9BIO - chains G and S of the 18 polymer chains in the assembly; structure by electron microscopy, 2.83 A resolution.

== Chain G ==
Protein: Envelope glycoprotein gp160
Source organism: Human immunodeficiency virus 1
UniProt: I6NF57 (I6NF57_9HIV1); the construct lacks a stretch of the UniProt sequence and is renumbered around it, so the offset changes along the chain: 33-136 = UniProt 32-135; 137-188 = UniProt 137-188; 190-309 = UniProt 189-308; 312-321 = UniProt 309-318; 4 more segments
Amino-acid sequence (478 residues; row label = number of the first residue in the row; note: 10 numbers in that range are skipped by the numbering (no residue carries them; nothing is unmodelled there); a row labelled like 459A-459B holds insertion residues (459A, then the next letters in order)):
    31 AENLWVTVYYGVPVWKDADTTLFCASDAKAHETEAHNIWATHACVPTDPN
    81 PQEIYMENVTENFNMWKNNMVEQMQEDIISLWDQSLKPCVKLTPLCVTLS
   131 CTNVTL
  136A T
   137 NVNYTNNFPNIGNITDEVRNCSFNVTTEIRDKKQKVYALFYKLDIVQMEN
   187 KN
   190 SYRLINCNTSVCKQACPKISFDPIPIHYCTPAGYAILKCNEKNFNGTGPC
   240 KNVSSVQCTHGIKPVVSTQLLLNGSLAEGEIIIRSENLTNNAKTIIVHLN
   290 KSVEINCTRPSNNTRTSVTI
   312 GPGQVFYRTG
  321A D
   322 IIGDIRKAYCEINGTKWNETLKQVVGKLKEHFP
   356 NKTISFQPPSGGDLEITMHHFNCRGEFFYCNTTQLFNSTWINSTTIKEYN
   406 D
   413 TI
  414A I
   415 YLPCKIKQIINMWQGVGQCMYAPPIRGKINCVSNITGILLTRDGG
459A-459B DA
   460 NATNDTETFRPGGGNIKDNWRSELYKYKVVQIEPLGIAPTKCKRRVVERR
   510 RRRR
Unresolved in the structure: 507-513
Construct notes: expression tag (31-32, 508-513); conflict Pro124 (His123 in I6NF57), Leu179 (Thr in I6NF57), Cys201 (Ile200 in I6NF57), Thr358 (Lys355 in I6NF57), Thr400 (Gly397 in I6NF57), Cys433 (Ala425 in I6NF57), Cys501 (Ala495 in I6NF57)
Cystine bridges: Cys54-Cys74, Cys119-Cys205, Cys126-Cys196, Cys131-Cys157, Cys201-Cys433, Cys218-Cys247, Cys228-Cys239, Cys296-Cys331, Cys378-Cys445, Cys385-Cys418
Glycans and other covalent adducts: glycan linked to Asn88, Asn197, Asn262, Asn276; N-acetylglucosamine (NAG) linked to Asn133, Asn149, Asn156, Asn160, Asn234, Asn241, Asn289, Asn295, Asn301, Asn334, Asn339, Asn356, Asn386, Asn392, Asn405, Asn448

== Chain S ==
Protein: 3BNC117 heavy chain
Source organism: Homo sapiens
Amino-acid sequence (226 residues; row label = number of the first residue in the row; a row labelled like 71A-71D holds insertion residues (71A, then the next letters in order)):
     1 QVQLLQSGAAVTKPGASVRVSCEASGYNIRDYFIHWWRQAPGQGLQWVGW
    51 IN
   52A P
    53 KTGQPNNPRQFQGRVSLTR
71A-71D HASW
    72 DFDTYSFYMDL
82A-82C KAL
    83 RSDDTAVYFCARQRSDYW
100A-100B DF
   101 DVWGSGTQVTVSSASTKGPSVFPLAPSSKSTSGGTAALGCLVKDYFPEPV
   151 TVSWNSGALTSGVHTFPAVLQSSGLYSLSSVVTVPSSSLGTQTYICNVNH
   201 KPSNTKVDKKVEPKSC
Unresolved in the structure: 112-216
Cystine bridges: Cys22-Cys92

== How chain G and chain S interact ==
Pairs across the interface (32):
  Glu275(G) - Asp98(S)
  Asn279(G) - Trp100(S)  hydrogen bond
  Asn280(G) - Trp50(S)  hydrogen bond
  Asn280(G) - Trp100(S)
  Ala281(G) - Trp100(S)  hydrophobic
  Lys282(G) - Asp98(S)  salt bridge
  Ser365(G) - Pro57(S)
  Gly366(G) - Pro57(S)
  Gly367(G) - Thr54(S)
  Gly367(G) - Gly55(S)
  Asp368(G) - Thr54(S)  hydrogen bond (backbone-backbone)
  Asp368(G) - Arg71(S)  salt bridge
  Ile371(G) - Thr54(S)
  Gln428(G) - Arg30(S)  hydrogen bond (backbone-side chain)
  Gln428(G) - Lys53(S)
  Gln428(G) - Thr54(S)
  Gly429(G) - Phe73(S)
  Val430(G) - Arg30(S)
  Thr455(G) - Gln56(S)
  Arg456(G) - Asn58(S)  hydrogen bond (backbone-side chain)
  Asp457(G) - Asn58(S)
  Asp457(G) - Asn59(S)
  Gly458(G) - Trp47(S)
  Gly458(G) - Asn58(S)
  Gly458(G) - Pro60(S)
  Gly459(G) - Pro60(S)
  Asn460(G) - Arg61(S)
  Asn460(G) - Gln62(S)
  Thr465(G) - Arg61(S)
  Thr467(G) - Arg61(S)
  Arg469(G) - Gln64(S)
  Gly472(G) - Gln56(S)
Other interface residues (no listed pair), chain G (26 interface residues in all): Ala461, Gly471, Gly473
Other interface residues (no listed pair), chain S (19 interface residues in all): Phe33

== In short ==
The interface between chain G and chain S involves 26 residues on one side and 19 on the other; the contacts
include 5 hydrogen bonds and 2 salt bridges. Polar contacts include Lys282(G)-Asp98(S), Asp368(G)-Arg71(S) and
Asn279(G)-Trp100(S).
Here chain G is Envelope glycoprotein gp160 (Human immunodeficiency virus 1) and chain S is 3BNC117 heavy
chain (Homo sapiens). Entry 9BIO (Structure of VRC44.01 Fab in complex with 3BNC117-purified C1080.c3 RnS
SOSIP.664 HIV-1 Env trimer) was determined by electron microscopy.
